PDB entry 1LTT | X-ray diffraction, 2.30 A resolution | chains F and G of the 7 polymer chains in the assembly

Chain F (and G):
Protein: Heat-labile enterotoxin, subunit B
Organism: Escherichia coli
Notes: chain G of this document is another copy of the same molecule, construct and numbering; everything in this record applies to it too
UniProt: P32890 (ELBP_ECOLI); residues 1-103 here correspond to UniProt positions 22-124 (UniProt number = residue number + 21)
Amino-acid sequence (103 residues; row label = number of the first residue in the row):
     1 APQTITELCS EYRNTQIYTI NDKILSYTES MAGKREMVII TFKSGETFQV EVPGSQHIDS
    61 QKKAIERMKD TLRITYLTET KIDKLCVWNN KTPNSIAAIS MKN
Disulfides: Cys9-Cys86

Chain F / chain G interface:
Contacting residue pairs (61):
  Ala1(F) - Arg35(G)
  Ala1(F) - Met37(G)  hydrophobic
  Ala1(F) - Gln49(G)
  Ala1(F) - Thr92(G)  hydrogen bond (backbone-backbone)
  Ala1(F) - Pro93(G)
  Pro2(F) - Arg35(G)
  Gln3(F) - Ile39(G)
  Gln3(F) - Thr92(G)
  Gln3(F) - Pro93(G)
  Leu8(F) - Ser30(G)
  Leu8(F) - Arg35(G)
  Glu11(F) - Arg35(G)  salt bridge
  Tyr12(F) - Ala32(G)
  Tyr12(F) - Gly33(G)  hydrogen bond (side chain-backbone)
  Tyr12(F) - Arg35(G)
  Ile58(F) - Gly33(G)
  Ile58(F) - Lys34(G)
  Ile58(F) - Glu36(G)
  Ser60(F) - Glu36(G)  hydrogen bond
  Gln61(F) - Met31(G)  hydrogen bond (side chain-backbone)
  Gln61(F) - Ala32(G)
  Gln61(F) - Gly33(G)
  Gln61(F) - Glu36(G)
  Lys63(F) - Glu66(G)
  Ala64(F) - Met31(G)  hydrophobic
  Ala64(F) - Glu36(G)
  Ile65(F) - Met31(G)  hydrophobic
  Arg67(F) - Glu29(G)
  Arg67(F) - Glu66(G)  salt bridge
  Arg67(F) - Lys69(G)
  Arg67(F) - Asp70(G)  salt bridge
  Arg67(F) - Arg73(G)  hydrogen bond (backbone-side chain)
  Met68(F) - Glu29(G)  hydrogen bond (backbone-side chain)
  Met68(F) - Met31(G)  hydrophobic
  Asp70(F) - Arg73(G)
  Thr71(F) - Glu29(G)  hydrogen bond
  Thr71(F) - Arg73(G)  hydrogen bond
  Ile74(F) - Leu77(G)  hydrophobic
  Thr80(F) - Leu77(G)
  Trp88(F) - Ala32(G)  hydrophobic
  Ile96(F) - Met31(G)
  Ala97(F) - Ser30(G)
  Ala97(F) - Met31(G)  hydrogen bond (backbone-backbone)
  Ala97(F) - Ala32(G)
  Ala98(F) - Glu29(G)
  Ile99(F) - Tyr27(G)
  Ile99(F) - Thr28(G)
  Ile99(F) - Glu29(G)  hydrogen bond (backbone-backbone)
  Ser100(F) - Tyr27(G)
  Ser100(F) - Thr28(G)
  Met101(F) - Ser26(G)
  Met101(F) - Tyr27(G)  hydrogen bond (backbone-backbone)
  Met101(F) - Tyr76(G)
  Lys102(F) - Leu25(G)
  Lys102(F) - Ser26(G)
  Lys102(F) - Tyr76(G)  hydrogen bond (backbone-side chain)
  Asn103(F) - Lys23(G)
  Asn103(F) - Ile24(G)
  Asn103(F) - Leu25(G)  hydrogen bond (backbone-backbone)
  Asn103(F) - Tyr76(G)  hydrogen bond
  Asn103(F) - Glu79(G)
Also at the interface, not in a pair above, chain F (30 interface residues in all): Ile5, Val50, Thr78
Also at the interface, not in a pair above, chain G (27 interface residues in all): Thr47

Summary:
30 residues of chain F and 27 residues of chain G are in contact; the contacts include 14 hydrogen bonds and 3
salt bridges. Polar contacts include Glu11(F)-Arg35(G), Arg67(F)-Glu66(G) and Arg67(F)-Asp70(G).
Both chains are Heat-labile enterotoxin, subunit B (Escherichia coli). Entry 1LTT (Lactose binding to
heat-labile enterotoxin revealed by X-ray crystallography) was determined by X-ray diffraction.
